PDB entry 4C4P | X-ray diffraction, 2.00 A resolution | chains A and B

Chain A:
Name: Ras-related protein rab-11A
Source organism: Homo sapiens
Reference sequence: P62491 (RB11A_HUMAN); numbering as in UniProt (aligned over 1-173)
Amino-acid sequence (173 residues; row label = number of the first residue in the row):
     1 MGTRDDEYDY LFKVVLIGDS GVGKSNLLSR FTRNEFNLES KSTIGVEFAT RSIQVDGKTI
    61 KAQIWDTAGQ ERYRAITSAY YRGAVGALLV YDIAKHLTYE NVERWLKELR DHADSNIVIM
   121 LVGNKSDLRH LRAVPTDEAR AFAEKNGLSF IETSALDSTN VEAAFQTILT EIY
Not modelled in the structure: 1-6
Ion coordination: Mg2+: S25, T43 (together with GMP-PNP)
Ligand contacts: GMP-PNP (GNP; phosphoaminophosphonic acid-guanylate ester): D19, S20, G21, V22, G23, K24, S25, N26, F36, N37, L38, E39, S40, K41, S42, T43, T67, A68, G69, N124, K125, D127, L128, S154, A155, L156
Curated features (UniProtKB/Swiss-Prot):
  - motif: F36 to E47 (Switch 1), T67 to G86 (Switch 2)
  - binding site (GTP): S20, G21, V22, G23, K24, S25, N26, N37, L38, S40, S42, T43, G69, N124, K125, D127, A155, L156
  - binding site (Mg(2+)): S25, T43, D66
  - modified residue: G2 (N-acetylglycine)
  - glycosylation: R4 (Microbial infection: N-beta-linked (GlcNAc) arginine)
  - mutagenesis: K13 (K13N: Abolishes SH3BP5-mediated guanine nucleotide exchange), V22 (V22M: Impairs protein folding), K24 (K24R: Impairs protein folding and decreases affinity for guanine nucleotides), S25 (S25N: Dominant-negative mutant (GDP-bound form). Induces increased number of binucleated cells, indicating defects in cytokinesis. Inhibits the transport of NPC1L1 to the plama membrane ...), F36 (F36A: Nearly abolishes SH3BP5-mediated guanine nucleotide exchange), L38 (L38A: Decreases SH3BP5-mediated guanine nucleotide exchange; L38P: Nearly abolishes SH3BP5-mediated guanine nucleotide exchange), S40 (S40F: Nearly abolishes SH3BP5-mediated guanine nucleotide exchange), K41 (K41A: Mildly decreases SH3BP5-mediated guanine nucleotide exchange; K41P: Abolishes SH3BP5-mediated guanine nucleotide exchange), I44 (I44A: Abolishes SH3BP5-mediated guanine nucleotide exchange), Q70 (Q70L: Constitutively active mutant (GTP-bound form). Decreases GTPase activity ...), R82 (R82C: Decreases SH3BP5-mediated guanine nucleotide exchange), S154 (S154L: Impairs protein folding)

Chain B:
Name: RAB11 family-interacting protein 2
Source organism: Homo sapiens
Notes: fragment: rab-binding domain, residues 410-512
Reference sequence: Q7L804 (RFIP2_HUMAN); residues 410-512 here = UniProt positions 410-512
Amino-acid sequence (107 residues; row label = number of the first residue in the row):
   406 GAMAAKFRAS NIMPSSSFHM SPTSNEDLRK IPDSNPFDAT AGYRSLTYEE VLQELVKHKE
   466 LLRRKDTHIR ELEDYIDNLL VRVMEETPSI LRVPYEPSRK AGKFSNS
Not modelled in the structure: 406-447, 504-512
Sequence notes: expression tag (406-409)
Curated features (UniProtKB/Swiss-Prot):
  - motif: N440 to F442 (NPF 3)
  - mutagenesis: Y480 to D482 (Abolishes the interaction with REPS1 and AP2A1. Modifies its subcellular location and the endocytosis activity. Enhances homooligomerization), Y480 (Y480F: No effect on the interaction with RAB11A. Abolishes the vesicular localization), I481 (I481E: Abolishes the interaction with RAB11A and the vesicular localization)

Chain A / chain B interface:
Contacting residue pairs (22):
  G45(A) - I481(B)
  G45(A) - L485(B)
  V46(A) - L485(B)
  V46(A) - L496(B)
  E47(A) - L496(B)
  E47(A) - V498(B)
  F48(A) - P493(B)
  F48(A) - L496(B)  hydrogen bond (backbone-backbone)
  F48(A) - R497(B)
  F48(A) - V498(B)  hydrogen bond (backbone-backbone)
  A49(A) - V498(B)
  T50(A) - R497(B)  hydrogen bond
  W65(A) - M489(B)  hydrophobic
  R74(A) - D482(B)  salt bridge
  A75(A) - N483(B)
  A75(A) - V486(B)
  I76(A) - D482(B)
  I76(A) - L485(B)  hydrophobic
  I76(A) - V486(B)  hydrophobic
  A79(A) - M489(B)
  Y80(A) - M489(B)
  R82(A) - E490(B)  salt bridge
Interface residues without a listed pair, chain A (16 interface residues in all): R33, I44, Q70
Interface residues without a listed pair, chain B (13 interface residues in all): E478, S494

Overview:
16 residues of chain A and 13 residues of chain B are in contact, with 3 hydrogen bonds and 2 salt bridges.
Polar pairs include R74(A)-D482(B), R82(A)-E490(B) and T50(A)-R497(B). Bound to chain A: GMP-PNP.
Here chain A is Ras-related protein rab-11A and chain B is RAB11 family-interacting protein 2, both from Homo
sapiens. Entry 4C4P (Crystal Structure of Wild-Type Rab11 Complexed to FIP2) was determined by X-ray
diffraction.
